Entry 4YA5 (X-ray diffraction, 2.50 A resolution); this record covers chains S and T of the 30 polymer chains in the assembly.

# Chain S
Name: Proteasome subunit alpha type-6
Organism: Saccharomyces cerevisiae (strain ATCC 204508 / S288c)
Notes: EC 3.4.25.1
UniProt: P40302 (PSA6_YEAST); residues 0-233 here correspond to UniProt positions 1-234 (UniProt number = residue number + 1)
Amino-acid sequence (234 residues; each row starts with the number of its first residue; numbering starts at 0):
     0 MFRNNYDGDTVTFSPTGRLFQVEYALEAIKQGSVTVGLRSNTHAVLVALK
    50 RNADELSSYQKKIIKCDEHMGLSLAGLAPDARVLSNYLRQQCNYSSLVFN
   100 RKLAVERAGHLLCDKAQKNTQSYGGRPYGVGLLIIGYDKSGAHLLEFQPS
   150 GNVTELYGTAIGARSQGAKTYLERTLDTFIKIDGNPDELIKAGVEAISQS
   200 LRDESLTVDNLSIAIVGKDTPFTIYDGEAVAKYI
Unresolved in the structure: 0-2
UniProt features mapped onto this chain:
  - modified residue: Ser13 (Phosphoserine)
  - cross-link: Lys190 (Glycyl lysine isopeptide (Lys-Gly) (interchain with G-Cter in ubiquitin))

# Chain T
Name: Probable proteasome subunit alpha type-7
Organism: Saccharomyces cerevisiae (strain ATCC 204508 / S288c)
Notes: EC 3.4.25.1
UniProt: P21242 (PSA7_YEAST); residues -3 to 284 here correspond to UniProt positions 1-288 (UniProt number = residue number + 4)
Amino-acid sequence (288 residues; each row starts with the number of its first residue; numbers below 1 keep their minus sign (Met-3 is residue -3)):
    -3 MTSIGTGYDLSNSVFSPDGRNFQVEYAVKAVENGTTSIGIKCNDGVVFAV
    47 EKLITSKLLVPQKNVKIQVVDRHIGCVYSGLIPDGRHLVNRGREEAASFK
    97 KLYKTPIPIPAFADRLGQYVQAHTLYNSVRPFGVSTIFGGVDKNGAHLYM
   147 LEPSGSYWGYKGAATGKGRQSAKAELEKLVDHHPEGLSAREAVKQAAKII
   197 YLAHEDNKEKDFELEISWCSLSETNGLHKFVKGDLLQEAIDFAQKEINGD
   247 DDEDEDDSDNVMSSDDENAPVATNANATTDQEGDIHLE
Unresolved in the structure: -3 to 1, 245-284
UniProt features mapped onto this chain:
  - modified residue: Thr-2 (N-acetylthreonine)

# How chain S and chain T interact
Residue-residue contacts - 65 pairs, chain S then chain T:
  Asn4(S) - Leu6(T)
  Tyr5(S) - Asp5(T)  hydrogen bond
  Tyr5(S) - Leu6(T)  hydrophobic
  Thr9(S) - Arg126(T)
  Val10(S) - Gln19(T)
  Val10(S) - Asn123(T)
  Val10(S) - Ser124(T)
  Val10(S) - Val125(T)
  Val10(S) - Arg126(T)
  Thr11(S) - Leu6(T)
  Thr11(S) - Gln19(T)
  Phe12(S) - Gln19(T)
  Phe12(S) - Tyr22(T)  hydrophobic
  Phe12(S) - Ala23(T)  hydrophobic
  Phe12(S) - Arg126(T)
  Phe12(S) - Pro127(T)
  Ser13(S) - Tyr22(T)
  Pro14(S) - Tyr22(T)  hydrophobic
  Pro14(S) - Lys25(T)
  Thr15(S) - Lys25(T)
  Gly16(S) - Tyr22(T)
  Gly16(S) - Lys25(T)
  Gly16(S) - Ala26(T)
  Leu18(S) - Leu77(T)  hydrophobic
  Leu18(S) - Arg126(T)
  Arg38(S) - Val56(T)
  His109(S) - Arg82(T)  hydrogen bond
  Cys112(S) - Pro79(T)  hydrophobic
  Cys112(S) - Arg82(T)
  Asp113(S) - Arg82(T)  salt bridge
  Asp113(S) - Asn86(T)
  Gln116(S) - Pro79(T)
  Gln116(S) - Asp80(T)
  Gln116(S) - His83(T)  hydrogen bond
  Gln116(S) - Arg126(T)
  Thr119(S) - Arg126(T)  hydrogen bond (backbone-side chain)
  Gln120(S) - His119(T)
  Gln120(S) - Val125(T)
  Gln120(S) - Arg126(T)  hydrogen bond (backbone-backbone)
  Gln120(S) - Pro127(T)
  Gln120(S) - Phe128(T)
  Ser121(S) - Ser124(T)
  Tyr122(S) - Ser124(T)  hydrogen bond (backbone-backbone)
  Ser149(S) - Pro79(T)
  Gly150(S) - Pro79(T)
  Asn151(S) - Ile78(T)
  Asn151(S) - Pro79(T)
  Thr153(S) - Leu55(T)
  Thr153(S) - Asn60(T)
  Glu154(S) - Val56(T)
  Glu154(S) - Lys59(T)
  Glu154(S) - Asn60(T)  hydrogen bond (backbone-side chain)
  Leu155(S) - Leu54(T)
  Leu155(S) - Leu55(T)
  Leu155(S) - Val56(T)
  Tyr156(S) - Leu54(T)  hydrogen bond (backbone-backbone)
  Tyr156(S) - Leu55(T)
  Tyr156(S) - Val56(T)
  Tyr156(S) - Pro57(T)
  Gly157(S) - Leu54(T)
  Lys168(S) - Leu54(T)
  Leu171(S) - Leu54(T)
  Glu172(S) - Ser52(T)  hydrogen bond
  Glu172(S) - Lys53(T)  hydrogen bond (side chain-backbone)
  Leu175(S) - Lys53(T)
Interface residues without a listed pair, chain S (34 interface residues in all): Val152, Phe178
Interface residues without a listed pair, chain T (30 interface residues in all): Gly129

# Summary
34 residues of chain S and 30 residues of chain T are in contact, with 10 hydrogen bonds and 1 salt bridge.
Polar contacts include Asp113(S)-Arg82(T), Tyr5(S)-Asp5(T) and His109(S)-Arg82(T).
Chain S is Proteasome subunit alpha type-6 and chain T is Probable proteasome subunit alpha type-7, both from
Saccharomyces cerevisiae (strain ATCC 204508 / S288c); the structure, Yeast 20S proteasome beta2-H114D mutant
in complex with Ac-PAE-ep, was determined by X-ray diffraction together with 4Y69, 4Y6A, 4Y6V, 4Y6Z, 4Y70,
4Y74 and 34 further entries from the same study.
